PDB entry 8P53 | electron microscopy, 2.70 A resolution | chains A and C of the 6 polymer chains in the assembly

== Chain A ==
Molecule: Antiactivator FleN
From: Pseudomonas aeruginosa PAO1
UniProtKB: G3XD64 (FLEN_PSEAE); residues 2-280 here = UniProt positions 2-280
Sequence (307 residues; each row starts with the number of its first residue; numbers below 1 keep their minus sign (Met-26 is residue -26)):
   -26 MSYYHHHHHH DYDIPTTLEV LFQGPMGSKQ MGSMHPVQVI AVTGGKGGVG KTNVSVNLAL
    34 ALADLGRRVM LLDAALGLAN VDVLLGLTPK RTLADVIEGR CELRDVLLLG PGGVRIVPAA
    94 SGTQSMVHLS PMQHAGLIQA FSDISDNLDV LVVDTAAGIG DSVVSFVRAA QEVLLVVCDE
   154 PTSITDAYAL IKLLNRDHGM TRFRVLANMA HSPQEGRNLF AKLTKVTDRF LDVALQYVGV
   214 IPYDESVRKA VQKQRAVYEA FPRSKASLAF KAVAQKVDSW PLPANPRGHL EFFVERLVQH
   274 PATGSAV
Disordered / not traced: -26 to 6, 275-280
Sequence notes: initiating methionine (-26); expression tag (-25 to 1); engineered mutation Ala48 (Asp in G3XD64)
Metal / ion sites: Mg2+: Thr25 (together with AMP-PCP)
Residues lining bound ligands:
  - AMP-PCP (ACP; phosphomethylphosphonic acid adenylate ester), molecule 1: Lys19, Gly20, Gly21, Val22, Gly23, Lys24, Thr25, Asn26, Asn53, Ala130, Asn181, Met182, Ile214, Pro215, Tyr216, Asp217, Val220, Arg221, Val224
  - AMP-PCP (ACP), molecule 2: Lys19, Gly20, Glu153
Curated features (UniProtKB/Swiss-Prot):
  - binding site (ATP): Lys19 to Asn26, Glu153, Asn181, Pro215 to Asp217, Arg221

== Chain C ==
Molecule: Transcriptional regulator FleQ
From: Pseudomonas aeruginosa PAO1
UniProtKB: G3XCV0 (FLEQ_PSEAE); residue numbers follow UniProt; this construct covers 2-490
Sequence (492 residues; numbered -1 to 490; the number before each row is that of its first residue; numbers below 1 keep their minus sign (Met-1 is residue -1)):
    -1 MGSWRETKLL LIDDNLDRSR DLAVILNFLG EDQLTCNSED WREVAAGLSN SREALCVLLG
    59 SVESKGGAVE LLKQLASWDE YLPILLIGEP APADWPEELR RRVLASLEMP PSYNKLLDSL
   119 HRAQVYREMY DQARERGRSR EPNLFRSLVG TSRAIQQVRQ MMQQVADTDA SVLILGESGT
   179 GKEVVARNLH YHSKRREGPF VPVNCGAIPA ELLESELFGH EKGAFTGAIT SRAGRFELAN
   239 GGTLFLDEIG DMPLPMQVKL LRVLQERTFE RVGSNKTQNV DVRIIAATHK NLEKMIEDGT
   299 FREDLYYRLN VFPIEMAPLR ERVEDIALLL NELISRMEHE KRGSIRFNSA AIMSLCRHDW
   359 PGNVRELANL VERLAIMHPY GVIGVGELPK KFRHVDDEDE QLASSLREEL EERAAINAGL
   419 PGMDAPAMLP AEGLDLKDYL ANLEQGLIQQ ALDDAGGVVA RAAERLRIRR TTLVEKMRKY
   479 GMSRRDDDLS DD
Disordered / not traced: -1 to 3, 130-141, 394-490
Sequence notes: initiating methionine (-1); expression tag (0-1)
Curated features (UniProtKB/Swiss-Prot):
  - binding site (3',3'-c-di-GMP): Leu142, Asn186 to Tyr189, Glu330 to Gly341
  - binding site (ADP): Val147, Gly177 to Val182, Arg334, Arg363
  - mutagenesis: Phe26 (F26N: Almost complete loss of biofilm formation), His119 (H119N: About 50% loss of biofilm formation), Arg144 (R144A: Almost complete loss of biofilm formation), Arg185 (R185A: Almost complete loss of biofilm formation; R185E: More than 75% repressed pel transcription), Asn186 (N186A: More than 75% repressed pel transcription), Glu330 (E330A: More than 75% repressed pel transcription), Arg334 (R334E: More than 75% repressed pel transcription)
From the paper describing this entry:
  - conformationally variable residues (side-chain flip): Arg144, Lys180, Arg300, Arg363
  - self-association interface (contacts with another copy of this molecule): Leu115

== How chain A and chain C interact ==
Contacting residue pairs (43; chain A residue first):
  Val69(A) - Ile227(C)  hydrophobic
  Met105(A) - Glu209(C)
  Met105(A) - Leu210(C)  hydrophobic
  Met105(A) - Ser213(C)
  Met105(A) - Phe223(C)  hydrophobic
  Gln106(A) - Thr224(C)
  Gln106(A) - Gly225(C)
  Ala108(A) - Leu210(C)  hydrophobic
  Gly109(A) - Gly225(C)
  Gln112(A) - Glu214(C)  hydrogen bond
  Gln112(A) - His218(C)  hydrogen bond
  Gln112(A) - Arg230(C)
  Ala113(A) - Ile227(C)  hydrophobic
  Asp116(A) - Thr228(C)
  Arg141(A) - Ala205(C)  hydrogen bond (side chain-backbone)
  Thr174(A) - Asn367(C)
  Arg177(A) - Arg340(C)
  Asp201(A) - Arg371(C)  salt bridge
  Asp201(A) - Met375(C)
  Asp201(A) - Lys388(C)
  Leu204(A) - Arg371(C)  hydrogen bond (backbone-side chain)
  Asp205(A) - Arg371(C)
  Ala207(A) - Ile374(C)  hydrophobic
  Leu208(A) - Ile374(C)
  Gln209(A) - Arg340(C)  hydrogen bond
  Gln209(A) - Ile374(C)
  Ser252(A) - Lys339(C)  hydrogen bond (backbone-side chain)
  Trp253(A) - Lys339(C)
  Pro254(A) - Glu338(C)
  Pro254(A) - Lys339(C)
  Pro254(A) - Arg340(C)
  Asn258(A) - Arg185(C)
  Pro259(A) - Pro200(C)
  Arg260(A) - Arg233(C)
  Gly261(A) - Pro200(C)
  Gly261(A) - Asn202(C)  hydrogen bond (backbone-backbone)
  Gly261(A) - Ile206(C)
  His262(A) - Ala205(C)
  Val267(A) - Arg233(C)
  Glu268(A) - Leu236(C)
  Val271(A) - Pro197(C)  hydrophobic
  Val271(A) - Val199(C)  hydrophobic
  Gln272(A) - Leu236(C)
Also at the interface, not in a pair above, chain A (33 interface residues in all): Pro104, Leu110, Val206, Leu263
Also at the interface, not in a pair above, chain C (32 interface residues in all): Glu181, Phe198, Val201, Ala231
Interface features reported in the paper:
  - interface residues, chain C: Ile374(C) (proposed by the authors, not directly observed)

== Overview ==
33 residues of chain A and 32 residues of chain C are in contact, with 7 hydrogen bonds and 1 salt bridge.
Polar pairs include Asp201(A)-Arg371(C), Gln112(A)-Glu214(C) and Gln112(A)-His218(C). Chain A binds AMP-PCP.
From the paper: the interface residue Ile374(C); conformational variability at Arg144(C), Lys180(C) and
Arg300(C) among others.
Chain A is Antiactivator FleN and chain C is Transcriptional regulator FleQ, both from Pseudomonas aeruginosa
PAO1; the structure, Cryo-EM structure of the c-di-GMP-free FleQ-FleN master regulator complex of P.
aeruginosa, was determined by electron microscopy (same publication as 8PB9).
